PDB entry 4UO2 | X-ray diffraction, 2.70 A resolution | chains E and F of the 6 polymer chains in the assembly

== Chain E ==
Protein: H3 haemagglutinin HA1 chain
Reference sequence: C3TUR9 (C3TUR9_9INFA); residues 1-329 here correspond to UniProt positions 18-346 (UniProt number = residue number + 17)
Sequence (329 residues; numbered 1 to 329; the number before each row is that of its first residue):
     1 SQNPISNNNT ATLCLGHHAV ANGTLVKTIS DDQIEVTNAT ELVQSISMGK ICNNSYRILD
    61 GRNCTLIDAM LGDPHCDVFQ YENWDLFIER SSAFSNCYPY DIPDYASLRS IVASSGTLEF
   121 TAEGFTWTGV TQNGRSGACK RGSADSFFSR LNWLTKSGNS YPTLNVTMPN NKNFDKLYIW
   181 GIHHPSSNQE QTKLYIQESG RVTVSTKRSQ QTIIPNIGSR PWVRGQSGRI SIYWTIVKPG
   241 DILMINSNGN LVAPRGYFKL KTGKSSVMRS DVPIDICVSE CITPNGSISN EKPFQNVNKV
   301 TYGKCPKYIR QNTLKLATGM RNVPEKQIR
Not modelled in the structure: 326-329
Disulfide bonds: C52-C277, C64-C76, C97-C139, C281-C305
Covalent attachments: N-acetylglucosamine (NAG) linked to N8, N22, N38, N53, N63, N285; glycan linked to N165
Reported in the primary citation:
  - binding site for beta-D-galactopyranose: Q226
  - specificity-determining residues: W222

== Chain F ==
Protein: H3 haemagglutinin HA2 chain
Reference sequence: C3TUR9 (C3TUR9_9INFA); residues 1-172 here correspond to UniProt positions 347-518 (UniProt number = residue number + 346)
Sequence (172 residues; each row starts with the number of its first residue):
     1 GIFGAIAGFI ENGWEGMVDG WYGFRYQNSE GTGQAADLKS TQTAIDQINE KLNRVIERTN
    61 EKFHQIEKEF SEVEGRIQDL EKYVEDTKID LWSYNAELLV ALENQHTIDL TDAEMNKLFE
   121 KTRRQLRENA EDMGGGCFKI YHKCDNACIG SIRNGTYDHY IYRDEALNNR FQ
Covalent attachments: glycan linked to N154
Reported in the primary citation:
  - post-translational modification sites: N154 (proposed by the authors, not directly observed)

== Chain E / chain F interface ==
Cross-chain cystine bridges: C14(E)-C137(F)
Pairs across the interface (135):
  N8(E) - S29(F)
  N8(E) - K143(F)
  N9(E) - Y141(F)
  N9(E) - H142(F)  hydrogen bond (backbone-backbone)
  N9(E) - K143(F)  hydrogen bond (backbone-backbone)
  T10(E) - I140(F)
  T10(E) - H142(F)
  A11(E) - Q27(F)
  A11(E) - N28(F)
  A11(E) - F138(F)
  A11(E) - K139(F)
  A11(E) - I140(F)  hydrogen bond (backbone-backbone)
  A11(E) - C144(F)  hydrophobic
  T12(E) - R25(F)
  T12(E) - Y26(F)
  T12(E) - Q27(F)  hydrogen bond (backbone-backbone)
  T12(E) - M133(F)
  T12(E) - F138(F)
  L13(E) - R25(F)
  L13(E) - Y26(F)  hydrophobic
  L13(E) - T122(F)
  L13(E) - C137(F)
  L13(E) - F138(F)  hydrogen bond (backbone-backbone)
  C14(E) - W14(F)
  C14(E) - G23(F)
  C14(E) - F24(F)
  C14(E) - R25(F)  hydrogen bond (backbone-backbone)
  C14(E) - G136(F)
  C14(E) - C137(F)  disulfide
  L15(E) - I10(F)
  L15(E) - W14(F)
  L15(E) - G23(F)
  L15(E) - F24(F)  hydrophobic
  L15(E) - L118(F)
  L15(E) - F119(F)  hydrophobic
  L15(E) - T122(F)
  L15(E) - G136(F)  hydrogen bond (backbone-backbone)
  L15(E) - F138(F)  hydrophobic
  G16(E) - W14(F)
  G16(E) - Y22(F)
  G16(E) - G23(F)  hydrogen bond (backbone-backbone)
  G16(E) - M115(F)
  H17(E) - I6(F)
  H17(E) - I10(F)
  H17(E) - G13(F)
  H17(E) - W14(F)  hydrogen bond (backbone-backbone)
  H17(E) - M17(F)
  H17(E) - W21(F)
  H18(E) - G13(F)
  H18(E) - W14(F)
  H18(E) - M17(F)
  H18(E) - G20(F)
  H18(E) - W21(F)  hydrogen bond (backbone-backbone)
  A19(E) - G13(F)
  A19(E) - W14(F)  hydrogen bond (backbone-backbone)
  A19(E) - E15(F)
  V20(E) - E15(F)
  A21(E) - E15(F)
  V26(E) - N104(F)
  K27(E) - E97(F)  salt bridge
  K27(E) - A101(F)
  K27(E) - N104(F)  hydrogen bond (backbone-side chain)
  T28(E) - A101(F)
  T28(E) - N104(F)
  T28(E) - Q105(F)
  I29(E) - A101(F)
  I29(E) - Q105(F)  hydrogen bond (backbone-side chain)
  S30(E) - Q105(F)  hydrogen bond
  V36(E) - I108(F)  hydrophobic
  L42(E) - L52(F)  hydrophobic
  L42(E) - V100(F)  hydrophobic
  Y56(E) - E61(F)  hydrogen bond
  R109(E) - E67(F)  salt bridge
  S110(E) - H64(F)  hydrogen bond
  S114(E) - H64(F)
  K264(E) - F63(F)
  S265(E) - H64(F)
  S266(E) - H64(F)  hydrogen bond
  R269(E) - E67(F)  salt bridge
  N290(E) - T59(F)
  P293(E) - L52(F)  hydrophobic
  F294(E) - A96(F)  hydrophobic
  N298(E) - E69(F)
  K299(E) - K68(F)  hydrogen bond (backbone-side chain)
  K299(E) - E69(F)  salt bridge
  K299(E) - E85(F)
  Y302(E) - K62(F)
  Y302(E) - F63(F)
  G303(E) - N60(F)
  G303(E) - E61(F)
  G303(E) - K62(F)  hydrogen bond (backbone-backbone)
  K304(E) - T59(F)
  K304(E) - N60(F)
  K304(E) - E61(F)
  C305(E) - T59(F)
  C305(E) - N60(F)
  P306(E) - T59(F)
  K307(E) - I56(F)
  K307(E) - W92(F)
  Y308(E) - I89(F)  hydrophobic
  I309(E) - S93(F)
  R310(E) - D86(F)  salt bridge
  R310(E) - I89(F)
  R310(E) - D90(F)  salt bridge
  R310(E) - S93(F)  hydrogen bond (backbone-side chain)
  Q311(E) - S93(F)  hydrogen bond (side chain-backbone)
  Q311(E) - E97(F)  hydrogen bond
  L314(E) - A96(F)  hydrophobic
  L314(E) - E97(F)
  L314(E) - V100(F)  hydrophobic
  K315(E) - V100(F)
  K315(E) - N104(F)  hydrogen bond (backbone-side chain)
  L316(E) - E103(F)
  L316(E) - N104(F)
  A317(E) - N104(F)  hydrogen bond (backbone-side chain)
  T318(E) - W21(F)
  T318(E) - I48(F)
  G319(E) - T107(F)
  M320(E) - I6(F)  hydrophobic
  M320(E) - W21(F)  hydrophobic
  M320(E) - Y22(F)
  M320(E) - T111(F)
  R321(E) - I6(F)
  R321(E) - A7(F)
  R321(E) - I108(F)
  V323(E) - I6(F)  hydrophobic
  V323(E) - E11(F)
  V323(E) - N12(F)
  V323(E) - G13(F)  hydrogen bond (backbone-backbone)
  P324(E) - N12(F)
  P324(E) - E15(F)
  E325(E) - G13(F)
  E325(E) - W14(F)
  E325(E) - E15(F)  hydrogen bond (side chain-backbone)
  E325(E) - G16(F)
Interface residues without a listed pair, chain E (58 interface residues in all): S6, V300, T301
Interface residues without a listed pair, chain F (70 interface residues in all): R58, Q65, L102, G135, I149, I152, E165, N169

== Overview ==
58 residues of chain E face 70 of chain F across their interface, with 1 disulfide bond, 26 hydrogen bonds and
6 salt bridges. Polar pairs include K27(E)-E97(F), R109(E)-E67(F) and R269(E)-E67(F). Covalently linked
N-acetylglucosamine: at N8(E), N22(E), N38(E), N53(E), N63(E) and N285(E). The paper reports a binding site
for beta-D-galactopyranose at Q226(E); the specificity determinant W222(E).
Chain E is H3 haemagglutinin HA1 chain and chain F is H3 haemagglutinin HA2 chain; the structure, Structure of
the A_Equine_Richmond_07 H3 haemagglutinin in complex with Sialyl Lewis X, was determined by X-ray diffraction
(same publication as 4UNW, 4UNX, 4UNY, 4UNZ, 4UO0, 4UO1 and 8 further entries).
